Entry 6U2H (X-ray diffraction, 2.50 A resolution); this record covers chains A and D of the 4 polymer chains in the assembly.

[Chain A]
Protein: 14-3-3 protein zeta/delta
Source organism: Homo sapiens
UniProtKB: P63104 (1433Z_HUMAN); numbering as in UniProt (aligned over 1-230)
Chain sequence (232 residues; each row starts with the number of its first residue; numbers below 1 keep their minus sign (Gly-1 is residue -1)):
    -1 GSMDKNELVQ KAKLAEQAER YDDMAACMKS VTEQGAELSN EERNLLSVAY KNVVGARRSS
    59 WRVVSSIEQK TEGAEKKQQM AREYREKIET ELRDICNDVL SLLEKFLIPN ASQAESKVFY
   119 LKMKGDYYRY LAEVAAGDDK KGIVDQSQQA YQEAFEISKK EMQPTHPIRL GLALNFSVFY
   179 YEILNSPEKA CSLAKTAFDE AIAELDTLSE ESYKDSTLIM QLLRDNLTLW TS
Disordered / not traced: -1 to 0
Sequence notes: expression tag (-1 to 0)

[Chain D]
Protein: Serine/threonine-protein kinase B-raf
Source organism: Homo sapiens
Notes: EC 2.7.11.1
UniProtKB: P15056 (BRAF_HUMAN); numbering as in UniProt (aligned over 447-735)
Chain sequence (290 residues; row label = number of the first residue in the row):
   446 GSDDWEIPDG QITVGQRIGS GSFGTVYKGK WHGDVAVKML NVTAPTPQQL QAFKNEVGVL
   506 RKTRHVNILL FMGYSTKPQL AIVTQWCEGS SLYHHLHASE TKFEMKKLID IARQTARGMD
   566 YLHAKSIIHR DLKSNNIFLH EDNTVKIGDF GLATVKSRWS GSHQFEQLSG SILWMAPEVI
   626 RMQDSNPYSF QSDVYAFGIV LYELMTGQLP YSNINNRDQI IEMVGRGSLS PDLSKVRSNC
   686 PKRMKRLMAE CLKKKRDERP SFPRILAEIE ELARELPKIH RSASEPSLNR
Disordered / not traced: 446-447, 608-610, 734-735
Sequence notes: expression tag (446); conflict Ala543 (Ile in P15056), Ser544 (Ile in P15056), Lys551 (Ile in P15056), Arg562 (Gln in P15056), Asn588 (Leu in P15056), Ser630 (Lys in P15056), Glu667 (Phe in P15056), Ser673 (Tyr in P15056), Arg688 (Ala in P15056), Ser706 (Leu in P15056), Arg709 (Gln in P15056), Glu713 (Ser in P15056), Glu716 (Leu in P15056), Glu720 (Ser in P15056)
Modified / non-standard residues: Ser729 (phosphoserine; SEP)
Curated features (UniProtKB/Swiss-Prot):
  - active site: Asp576 (Proton acceptor)
  - binding site (ATP): Ile463 to Val471, Lys483
  - modified residue: Ser447 (Phosphoserine), Arg671 (Omega-N-methylarginine), Ser729 (Phosphoserine)
  - cross-link: Lys578 (Glycyl lysine isopeptide (Lys-Gly) (interchain with G-Cter in ubiquitin))
  - natural variant: Arg462 (R462I: In CRC), Ile463 (I463S: In CRC), Gly464 (G464E: In CRC; G464V: In a colorectal cancer cell line), Gly466 (G466A: In melanoma; G466E: In melanoma; G466V: In LNCR), Ser467 (S467A: In CFC1), Phe468 (F468S: In CFC1), Gly469 (G469A: In NHL; G469E: In CFC1 and colon cancer; G469R: In NHL; G469V: In a colorectal adenocarcinoma sample), Leu485 (L485F: In CFC1), Lys499 (K499E: In CFC1; K499N: In CFC1), Glu501 (E501G: In CFC1; E501K: In CFC1), Leu525 (L525P: In CFC1), Trp531 (W531C: In NS7), 12 further natural variant entries in UniProt
  - mutagenesis: Lys483 (K483S: Reduces kinase activity with MAP2K1), Arg509 (R509H: Loss of MAP2K1-mediated-BRAF-KSR1 dimerization), Lys578 (K578R: Blocks EGF-induced ubiquitination and ERK activation), Ile666 (I666R: No effect on MAP2K1-mediated-BRAF-KSR1 dimerization, however loss of BRAF-mediated phosphorylation of MAP2K1), Arg671 (R671K: Increased kinase activity and stability in response to EGF treatment)
Residues lining bound ligands: 14-3-3 (29L; 2-{4-[(1E)-1-(hydroxyimino)-2,3-dihydro-1H-inden-5-yl]-3-(pyridin-4-yl)-1H-pyrazol-1-yl}ethanol): Ser465, Val471, Ala481, Lys483, Glu501, Leu505, Leu514, Ile527, Thr529, Gln530, Trp531, Cys532, Asn580, Phe583, Asp594, Phe595

[Chain A / chain D interface]
Pairs across the interface (29; chain A residue first):
  Val46(A) - Ser732(D)
  Val46(A) - Leu733(D)
  Lys49(A) - Glu730(D)
  Lys49(A) - Pro731(D)  hydrogen bond (side chain-backbone)
  Lys49(A) - Ser732(D)
  Arg56(A) - Ser729(D)
  Arg60(A) - Arg726(D)
  Lys120(A) - Glu730(D)  salt bridge
  Arg127(A) - Ser729(D)
  Tyr128(A) - Ser729(D)
  Leu172(A) - Ala728(D)
  Leu172(A) - Ser729(D)
  Leu172(A) - Glu730(D)
  Asn173(A) - Ser729(D)
  Asn173(A) - Glu730(D)  hydrogen bond (side chain-backbone)
  Val176(A) - Ser727(D)
  Val176(A) - Ala728(D)
  Tyr179(A) - Lys723(D)
  Tyr179(A) - Ser727(D)
  Leu220(A) - Ser729(D)
  Leu220(A) - Pro731(D)
  Asn224(A) - Ser727(D)
  Asn224(A) - Ala728(D)  hydrogen bond (side chain-backbone)
  Leu227(A) - Lys723(D)  hydrogen bond (backbone-side chain)
  Trp228(A) - Lys723(D)
  Trp228(A) - Ser727(D)  hydrogen bond
  Thr229(A) - Arg719(D)
  Ser230(A) - Arg719(D)
  Ser230(A) - Lys723(D)  hydrogen bond (backbone-side chain)
Interface residues without a listed pair, chain A (21 interface residues in all): Asn42, Gly169, Leu216, Ile217
Interface residues without a listed pair, chain D (12 interface residues in all): Ala718, His725

[In short]
21 residues of chain A and 12 residues of chain D are in contact; the contacts include 6 hydrogen bonds and 1
salt bridge. Among the polar pairs are Lys120(A)-Glu730(D), Lys49(A)-Pro731(D) and Asn173(A)-Glu730(D). Bound
to chain D: 14-3-3.
Here chain A is 14-3-3 protein zeta/delta and chain D is Serine/threonine-protein kinase B-raf, both from Homo
sapiens. Entry 6U2H (BRAF dimer bound to 14-3-3) was determined by X-ray diffraction, deposited together with
6U2G.
